5TOY - chain A; structure by X-ray diffraction, 1.30 A resolution.

[Chain A]
Protein: Beta-lactamase
Organism: Escherichia coli
Notes: EC 3.5.2.6
UniProt: A0A1B3B7F6 (A0A1B3B7F6_ECOLX); the author numbering skips numbers that UniProt does not, so the offset changes along the chain: 25-57 = UniProt 26-58; 59-238 = UniProt 59-238; 240-252 = UniProt 239-251; 254-290 = UniProt 252-288
Chain sequence (263 residues; numbered 25 to 290; 3 numbers in that range are skipped by the numbering (no residue carries them; nothing is unmodelled there); the number before each row is that of its first residue):
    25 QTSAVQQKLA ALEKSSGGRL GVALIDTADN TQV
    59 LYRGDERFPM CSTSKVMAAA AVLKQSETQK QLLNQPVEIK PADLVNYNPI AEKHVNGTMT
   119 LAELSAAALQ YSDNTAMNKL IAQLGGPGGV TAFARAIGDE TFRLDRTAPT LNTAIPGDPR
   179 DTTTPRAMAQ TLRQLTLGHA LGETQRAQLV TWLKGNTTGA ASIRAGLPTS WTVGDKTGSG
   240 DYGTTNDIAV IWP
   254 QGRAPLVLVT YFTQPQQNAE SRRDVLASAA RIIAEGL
Sequence notes: engineered mutation Ala166 (Glu in A0A1B3B7F6)
Bound ions: K+ near Gly238 (its only coordinating residue here)
Residues lining bound ligands: JSC / JSD: Ser70, Lys73, Asn104, Tyr105, Ser130, Asn132, Pro167, Asn170, Thr171, Thr216, Lys234, Thr235, Gly236, Ser237, Gly238, Asp240, Arg276
From the paper describing this entry:
  - conformationally variable residues (side-chain flip): Ser70, Lys73
  - binding site for the ligand JSC: Ser70, Lys73
  - catalytic residues: Ser70, Ser237
  - binding site for the ligand JSD: Ser130

[Summary]
Chain A binds JSC / JSD. From the paper: catalytic residues Ser70 and Ser237; a binding site for the ligand
JSC at Ser70 and Lys73.
Chain A is Beta-lactamase (Escherichia coli); the structure, X-Ray Crystal Structure of Ruthenocene Conjugated
Penicilloate and Penilloate Products in Complex with CTX-M-14 E166A Beta-Lactamase, was determined by X-ray
diffraction, deposited together with 5TOP and 5VLE.
